1RPG - chain A; structure by X-ray diffraction, 1.40 A resolution.

[Chain A]
Protein: Ribonuclease A
From: Bos taurus
Notes: EC 3.1.27.5
UniProt: P61823 (RNAS1_BOVIN); residues 1-124 here correspond to UniProt positions 27-150 (UniProt number = residue number + 26)
Sequence (124 residues; numbered 1 to 124; the number before each row is that of its first residue):
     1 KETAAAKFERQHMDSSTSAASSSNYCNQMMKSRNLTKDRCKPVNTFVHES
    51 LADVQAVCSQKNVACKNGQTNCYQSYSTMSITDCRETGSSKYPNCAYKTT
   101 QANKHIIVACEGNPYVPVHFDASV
Cystine bridges: Cys26-Cys84, Cys40-Cys95, Cys58-Cys110, Cys65-Cys72
Covalent attachments: 2'-deoxycytidine-2'-deoxyadenosine-3',5'-monophosphate (CPA) linked to Gln69
Residues lining bound ligands: CPA (2'-deoxycytidine-2'-deoxyadenosine-3',5'-monophosphate): Lys7, Gln11, His12, Lys41, Val43, Asn44, Thr45, Cys65, Asn67, Asn71, Asp83, Arg85, Ala109, Glu111, Val118, His119, Phe120, Asp121, Ala122, Ser123
Swiss-Prot annotation at these positions:
  - active site: His12 (Proton acceptor), His119 (Proton donor)
  - binding site (substrate): Lys7, Arg10, Lys41 to Thr45, Lys66, Arg85
  - glycosylation: Lys1 (N-linked (Glc) (glycation) lysine), Lys7 (N-linked (Glc) (glycation) lysine), Asn34 (N-linked (GlcNAc...) asparagine), Lys37 (N-linked (Glc) (glycation) lysine), Lys41 (N-linked (Glc) (glycation) lysine)

[Summary]
Covalently linked compound CPA: at Gln69. From UniProt: active-site residues His12 and His119 and 9
substrate-binding residues.
Chain A is Ribonuclease A (Bos taurus); the structure, Structures of rnase A complexed with 3'-cmp and d(cpa):
active site conformation and conserved water molecules, was determined by X-ray diffraction (same publication
as 1RPF and 1RPH).
